1P56 - chain A; structure by X-ray diffraction, 1.80 A resolution.

[Chain A]
Name: PROTEIN (Lysozyme)
Organism: Enterobacteria phage T4
Notes: EC 3.2.1.17
UniProtKB: P00720 (LYS_BPT4); aligned to UniProt positions 1-176 over residues 1-178 (the alignment contains insertions or deletions, so no single offset holds)
Sequence (176 residues; each row starts with the number of its first residue; note: 2 numbers in that range are skipped by the numbering (no residue carries them; nothing is unmodelled there)):
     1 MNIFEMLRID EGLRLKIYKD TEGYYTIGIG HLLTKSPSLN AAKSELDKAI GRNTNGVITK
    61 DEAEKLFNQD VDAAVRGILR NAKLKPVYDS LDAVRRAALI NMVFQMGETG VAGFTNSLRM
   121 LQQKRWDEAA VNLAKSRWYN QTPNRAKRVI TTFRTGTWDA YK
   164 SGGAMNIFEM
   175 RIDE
Disordered / not traced: 164-173, 175-178
Sequence notes: engineered mutation Thr54 (Cys in P00720), Ala97 (Cys in P00720)
Swiss-Prot annotation at these positions:
  - active site (Proton donor/acceptor): Glu11, Asp20
  - binding site (substrate): Leu32, Phe104, Ser117, Asn132

[Overview]
Curated annotation (UniProt) lists active-site residues Glu11 and Asp20 and 4 substrate-binding residues.
Chain A is PROTEIN (Lysozyme) (Enterobacteria phage T4); the structure, Duplication-extension of Helix A of T4
lysozyme, was determined by X-ray diffraction together with 1P5C from the same study.
